Entry 6RDY (electron microscopy, 3.60 A resolution); this record covers chains T and Y of the 20 polymer chains in the assembly.

[Chain T]
Name: ATP synthase subunit alpha
Organism: Polytomella sp. Pringsheim 198.80
UniProtKB: A0ZW40 (A0ZW40_9CHLO); residues 1-562 here = UniProt positions 1-562
Chain sequence (562 residues; numbered 1 to 562; the number before each row is that of its first residue):
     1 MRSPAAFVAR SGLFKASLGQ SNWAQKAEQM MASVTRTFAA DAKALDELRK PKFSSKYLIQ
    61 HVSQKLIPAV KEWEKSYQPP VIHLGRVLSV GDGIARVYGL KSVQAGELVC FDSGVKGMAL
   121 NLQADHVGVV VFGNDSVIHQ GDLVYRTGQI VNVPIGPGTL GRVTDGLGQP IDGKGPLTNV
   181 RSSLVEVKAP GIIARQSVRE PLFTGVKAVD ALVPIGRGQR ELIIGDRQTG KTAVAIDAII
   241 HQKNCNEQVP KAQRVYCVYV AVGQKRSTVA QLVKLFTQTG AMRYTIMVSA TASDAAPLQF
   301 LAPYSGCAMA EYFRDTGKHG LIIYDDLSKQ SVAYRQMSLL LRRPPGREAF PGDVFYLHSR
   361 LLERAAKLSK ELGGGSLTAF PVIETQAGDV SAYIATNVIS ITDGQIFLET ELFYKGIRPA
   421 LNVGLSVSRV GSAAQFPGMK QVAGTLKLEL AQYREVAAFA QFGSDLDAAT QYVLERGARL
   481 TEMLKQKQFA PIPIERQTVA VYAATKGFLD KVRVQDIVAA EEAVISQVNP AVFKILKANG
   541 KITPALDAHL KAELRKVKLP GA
Unresolved in the structure: 1-84
Construct notes: conflict Arg266 (Lys in A0ZW40)
Bound ions: Mg2+: Thr232 (together with ATP)
Ligand contacts:
  - ADP (adenosine-5'-diphosphate): Val427, Ser428, Arg429
  - ATP (adenosine-5'-triphosphate): Arg227, Gln228, Thr229, Gly230, Lys231, Thr232, Ala233, Glu384, Phe413, Arg418, Pro419, Gln486, Lys487, Gln488

[Chain Y]
Name: ATP synthase subunit beta
Organism: Polytomella sp. Pringsheim 198.80
Notes: EC 7.1.2.2
UniProtKB: A0ZW41 (A0ZW41_9CHLO); residue numbers follow UniProt; this construct covers 1-574
Chain sequence (574 residues; numbered 1 to 574; the number before each row is that of its first residue):
     1 MALRYAAGLA KNVVQRQGAS LNIARAFAAE PAPAIDAGYV SQVIGPVVDV RFDGELPSIL
    61 SSLEVEGHSV RLVLEVAQHM GDNTVRCIAM DSTDGLVRGQ KVVDTGSPIK VPVGRGTLGR
   121 IMNVIGEPVD EQGPIDAADI WSIHREAPEF TEQSTEQEIL VTGIKVVDLL APYQRGGKIG
   181 LFGGAGVGKT VLIMELINNV AKAHGGFSVF AGVGERTREG NDLYREMIES GVIKLGAERG
   241 NSKCTLVYGQ MNEPPGARAR VALTGLTVAE YFRDIEGQDV LLFVDNIFRF TQANSEVSAL
   301 LGRIPSAVGY QPTLATDLGG LQERITTTTK GSITSVQAVY VPADDLTDPA PATTFAHLDA
   361 TTVLSRSIAE LGIYPAVDPL DSTSRMLNPN VIGAEHYNVA RGVQKVLQDY KNLQDIIAIL
   421 GMDELSEEDK LTVARARKIQ RFLSQPFQVA EVFTGTPGKY VDLADTISGF QGVLTGKYDD
   481 LPEMAFYMVG DIKEVKEKAD KMAKDIASRK EADNKKVSEE LKDIPSLDKL VSEIKEVVIE
   541 EDDGLEEDFK AEALSSETVV LNEEGKSVPL PKKN
Unresolved in the structure: 1-35, 557-574
Construct notes: conflict Ala350 (Gly in A0ZW41), Leu387 (Arg in A0ZW41)
Bound ions: Mg2+: Thr190, Glu215, Glu219 (together with ADP)
Ligand contacts:
  - ADP (adenosine-5'-diphosphate): Gly184, Ala185, Gly186, Val187, Gly188, Lys189, Thr190, Val191, Glu215, Glu219, Tyr374, Pro375, Phe447, Ala450, Phe453, Thr454
  - ATP (adenosine-5'-triphosphate): Ser384, Arg385, Tyr397

[How chain T and chain Y interact]
Residue-residue contacts (117; chain T residue first):
  Gly99(T) with Arg98(Y), hydrogen bond (backbone-side chain)
  Leu100(T) with Arg98(Y), hydrogen bond (backbone-side chain)
  Lys101(T) with Arg98(Y)
  Ser102(T) with Val97(Y)
  Val103(T) with Leu96(Y); Val97(Y)
  Gln104(T) with Gly95(Y); Leu96(Y); Val97(Y)
  Ala105(T) with Thr93(Y); Asp94(Y); Gly95(Y), hydrogen bond (backbone-backbone); Leu96(Y), hydrogen bond (backbone-backbone)
  Asn121(T) with Val43(Y); Ile44(Y)
  Leu122(T) with Gln42(Y); Val43(Y), hydrogen bond (backbone-backbone); Leu96(Y); Arg98(Y)
  Gln123(T) with Gln42(Y); Arg98(Y), hydrogen bond (backbone-side chain)
  Ala124(T) with Ser41(Y); Gln42(Y)
  His126(T) with Arg98(Y), hydrogen bond (backbone-side chain)
  Val127(T) with Arg98(Y)
  Pro157(T) with Leu545(Y), hydrophobic; Phe549(Y)
  Leu160(T) with Leu545(Y), hydrophobic
  Asn179(T) with Glu546(Y); Phe549(Y)
  Val180(T) with Phe549(Y)
  Arg181(T) with Phe549(Y)
  Lys188(T) with Glu253(Y), salt bridge
  Ala189(T) with Asn252(Y)
  Ile192(T) with Thr217(Y); Asn221(Y), hydrogen bond (backbone-side chain); Tyr248(Y), hydrophobic
  Ile193(T) with Val129(Y); Asp130(Y); Glu131(Y); Tyr224(Y), hydrophobic
  Arg195(T) with Thr217(Y); Asn221(Y)
  Gln196(T) with Asn221(Y)
  Arg220(T) with Arg216(Y)
  Glu247(T) with Ile539(Y); Glu541(Y)
  Gln248(T) with Ile539(Y)
  Val249(T) with Ile539(Y)
  Pro250(T) with Glu540(Y)
  Lys251(T) with Glu540(Y), hydrogen bond (backbone-side chain); Asp542(Y); Asp543(Y); Gly544(Y); Asp548(Y), salt bridge
  Arg254(T) with Glu541(Y); Asp543(Y), salt bridge
  Arg283(T) with Asp543(Y), salt bridge
  Tyr284(T) with Asp543(Y)
  Tyr312(T) with Phe549(Y)
  Lys318(T) with Leu545(Y)
  Arg343(T) with Ile44(Y)
  Pro344(T) with Ala299(Y)
  Pro345(T) with Pro305(Y)
  Arg347(T) with Val308(Y)
  Gly352(T) with Glu296(Y)
  Asp353(T) with Glu296(Y)
  Phe355(T) with Met251(Y), hydrophobic; Arg258(Y); Arg289(Y); Gln292(Y); Glu296(Y)
  Tyr356(T) with Ser92(Y); Glu253(Y); Pro254(Y); Pro255(Y); Arg258(Y); Glu296(Y), hydrogen bond (backbone-side chain)
  Ser359(T) with Met251(Y), hydrogen bond (side chain-backbone)
  Glu363(T) with Arg216(Y); Thr217(Y), hydrogen bond; Met251(Y); Asn252(Y)
  Thr396(T) with Tyr340(Y), hydrogen bond (backbone-side chain); Pro342(Y)
  Ile399(T) with Ala185(Y), hydrophobic; Arg216(Y)
  Ser400(T) with Arg216(Y), hydrogen bond (backbone-side chain); Arg289(Y), hydrogen bond; Tyr340(Y)
  Ile401(T) with Arg216(Y), hydrogen bond (backbone-side chain); Met251(Y), hydrophobic
  Thr402(T) with Arg216(Y), hydrogen bond (backbone-side chain)
  Asp403(T) with Arg218(Y), salt bridge
  Gly424(T) with Glu370(Y)
  Arg429(T) with Ala185(Y); Gly186(Y); Arg216(Y); Phe453(Y)
  Val430(T) with Phe453(Y)
  Ser432(T) with Val452(Y), hydrogen bond (side chain-backbone); Phe453(Y), hydrogen bond (side chain-backbone)
  Asn529(T) with Leu527(Y)
  Ala531(T) with Leu527(Y), hydrophobic; Val531(Y)
  Ile535(T) with Leu530(Y), hydrophobic; Val531(Y), hydrophobic
  Ala538(T) with Ile534(Y), hydrophobic
  Pro544(T) with Ile524(Y)
  Ala545(T) with Asp523(Y); Ile524(Y); Leu530(Y)
  His549(T) with Ile524(Y); Pro525(Y); Ser526(Y); Leu527(Y)
  Glu553(T) with Leu527(Y)
Other interface residues (no listed pair), chain T (84 interface residues in all): Gly106, Leu120, Asp125, Ile150, Glu186, Pro190, Gly191, Val198, Tyr256, Val354, Ser391, Asn397, Leu425, Ala433, Arg454, Phe459, Phe462, Lys534, Leu546, Ala548, Ala552
Other interface residues (no listed pair), chain Y (70 interface residues in all): Gly45, Asp91, Ile121, Glu215, Gly220, Arg225, Gln250, Ala343, Ala418, Gly421, Val517, Val537, Val538

[Summary]
The interface between chain T and chain Y involves 84 residues on one side and 70 on the other; the contacts
include 19 hydrogen bonds and 5 salt bridges. Among the polar pairs are Lys188(T)-Glu253(Y),
Lys251(T)-Asp548(Y) and Arg254(T)-Asp543(Y).
Here chain T is ATP synthase subunit alpha and chain Y is ATP synthase subunit beta, both from Polytomella sp.
Pringsheim 198.80. Entry 6RDY (Cryo-EM structure of Polytomella F-ATP synthase, Rotary substate 1F, focussed
refinement of F1 head and rotor) was determined by electron microscopy, deposited together with 6RD4, 6RD5,
6RD6, 6RD7, 6RD8, 6RD9 and 46 further entries.
